Entry 6FU2 (X-ray diffraction, 2.71 A resolution); this record covers chains A and B of the 4 polymer chains in the assembly.

== Chain A (and B) ==
Molecule: ATP phosphoribosyltransferase regulatory subunit
Organism: Psychrobacter arcticus
Notes: chain B of this document is another copy of the same molecule, construct and numbering; everything in this record applies to it too
UniProt: Q4FTX3 (HISZ_PSYA2); numbering as in UniProt (aligned over 1-387)
Sequence (388 residues; numbered 0 to 387; the number before each row is that of its first residue; numbering starts at 0):
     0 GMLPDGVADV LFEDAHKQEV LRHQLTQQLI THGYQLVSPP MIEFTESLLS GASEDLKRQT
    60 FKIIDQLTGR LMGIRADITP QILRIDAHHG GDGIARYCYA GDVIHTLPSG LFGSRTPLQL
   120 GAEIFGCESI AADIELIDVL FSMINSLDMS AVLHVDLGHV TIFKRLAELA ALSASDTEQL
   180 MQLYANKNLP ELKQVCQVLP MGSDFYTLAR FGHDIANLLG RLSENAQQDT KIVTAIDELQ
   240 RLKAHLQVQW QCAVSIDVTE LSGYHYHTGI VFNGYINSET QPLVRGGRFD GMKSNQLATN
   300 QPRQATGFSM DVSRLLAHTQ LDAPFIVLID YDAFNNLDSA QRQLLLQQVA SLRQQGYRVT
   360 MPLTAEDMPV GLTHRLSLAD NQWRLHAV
Not modelled in the structure: 0, 290-300
Differences from the reference sequence: expression tag (0)

== Chain A / chain B interface ==
Contacting residue pairs - 127 pairs, chain A then chain B:
  Met1(A) - Phe43(B)
  Met1(A) - Ser46(B)
  Met1(A) - Arg83(B)
  Leu2(A) - Glu42(B)
  Leu2(A) - Phe43(B)
  Leu2(A) - Arg83(B)
  Pro3(A) - Phe43(B)
  Pro3(A) - Met71(B)  hydrophobic
  Asp4(A) - Leu66(B)
  Val6(A) - Pro39(B)  hydrophobic
  Val6(A) - Ile41(B)
  Ala7(A) - Pro39(B)
  Asp8(A) - Ser37(B)
  Asp8(A) - Pro38(B)
  Asp8(A) - Pro39(B)
  Asp8(A) - Arg83(B)  salt bridge
  Asp8(A) - Ile84(B)
  Val9(A) - Val36(B)
  Val9(A) - Ser37(B)  hydrogen bond (backbone-backbone)
  Leu10(A) - Leu35(B)
  Leu10(A) - Val36(B)  hydrophobic
  Leu10(A) - Ile84(B)  hydrophobic
  Leu10(A) - His88(B)
  Phe11(A) - Gln34(B)
  Phe11(A) - Leu35(B)  hydrogen bond (backbone-backbone)
  Phe11(A) - Val36(B)  hydrophobic
  Phe11(A) - His88(B)
  Phe11(A) - Tyr96(B)  hydrophobic
  Ala14(A) - Leu35(B)
  His15(A) - Gln26(B)
  His15(A) - Ile29(B)
  His15(A) - Leu35(B)
  Gln17(A) - Ser37(B)
  Glu18(A) - His22(B)  salt bridge
  Glu18(A) - Leu35(B)
  His22(A) - Glu18(B)  salt bridge
  His22(A) - His22(B)
  Gln26(A) - His15(B)
  Ile29(A) - Arg357(B)
  Thr30(A) - Arg352(B)  hydrogen bond (backbone-side chain)
  Thr30(A) - Tyr356(B)
  Thr30(A) - Arg357(B)
  Thr30(A) - Val358(B)  hydrogen bond (backbone-backbone)
  His31(A) - Arg352(B)  hydrogen bond
  His31(A) - Val358(B)
  Gly32(A) - Val358(B)
  Gly32(A) - Thr359(B)
  Gln34(A) - Phe11(B)
  Gln34(A) - Val369(B)
  Leu35(A) - Phe11(B)  hydrogen bond (backbone-backbone)
  Leu35(A) - Ala14(B)
  Leu35(A) - Glu18(B)
  Val36(A) - Val9(B)
  Val36(A) - Leu10(B)  hydrophobic
  Ser37(A) - Asp8(B)
  Ser37(A) - Val9(B)  hydrogen bond (backbone-backbone)
  Ser37(A) - Gln17(B)
  Pro38(A) - Asp8(B)
  Pro39(A) - Val6(B)  hydrophobic
  Pro39(A) - Ala7(B)
  Pro39(A) - Asp8(B)
  Met40(A) - Met40(B)  hydrophobic
  Met40(A) - Ile103(B)  hydrophobic
  Ile41(A) - Val6(B)
  Ile41(A) - Ile103(B)  hydrophobic
  Ile41(A) - Thr115(B)
  Glu42(A) - Leu2(B)
  Phe43(A) - Met1(B)
  Phe43(A) - Leu2(B)
  Phe43(A) - Pro3(B)
  Phe60(A) - Ile62(B)  hydrophobic
  Phe60(A) - Ile63(B)
  Phe60(A) - Met71(B)  hydrophobic
  Ile62(A) - Phe60(B)  hydrophobic
  Ile63(A) - Phe60(B)
  Asp64(A) - Arg114(B)  salt bridge
  Gln65(A) - Thr105(B)
  Gln65(A) - Leu106(B)
  Leu66(A) - Leu106(B)  hydrophobic
  Leu66(A) - Arg114(B)
  Met71(A) - Pro3(B)  hydrophobic
  Met71(A) - Phe60(B)  hydrophobic
  Ile73(A) - Ile73(B)  hydrophobic
  Arg83(A) - Leu2(B)
  Arg83(A) - Asp8(B)  salt bridge
  Ile84(A) - Asp8(B)
  His87(A) - Met1(B)
  His88(A) - Leu10(B)
  His88(A) - Phe11(B)
  Ile93(A) - Thr363(B)
  Ile93(A) - Asp366(B)
  Arg95(A) - Thr359(B)
  Arg95(A) - Met360(B)
  Arg95(A) - Leu362(B)
  Arg95(A) - Asp366(B)  salt bridge
  Ile103(A) - Met40(B)  hydrophobic
  Ile103(A) - Ile41(B)  hydrophobic
  Leu106(A) - Leu66(B)  hydrophobic
  Arg114(A) - Asp64(B)  salt bridge
  Arg114(A) - Leu66(B)
  Thr115(A) - Ile41(B)
  Ala130(A) - Leu362(B)
  Ala131(A) - Leu362(B)
  Glu134(A) - Met360(B)
  Glu134(A) - Leu362(B)
  Gln342(A) - Gln248(B)
  Arg352(A) - Thr30(B)  hydrogen bond (side chain-backbone)
  Arg352(A) - His31(B)  hydrogen bond
  Tyr356(A) - Thr30(B)
  Arg357(A) - Ile29(B)
  Arg357(A) - Thr30(B)
  Val358(A) - Thr30(B)  hydrogen bond (backbone-backbone)
  Val358(A) - His31(B)
  Val358(A) - Gly32(B)
  Thr359(A) - Gly32(B)
  Thr359(A) - Arg95(B)
  Met360(A) - Arg95(B)  hydrogen bond (backbone-side chain)
  Met360(A) - Glu134(B)
  Leu362(A) - Arg95(B)
  Leu362(A) - Ile123(B)  hydrophobic
  Leu362(A) - Cys126(B)  hydrophobic
  Leu362(A) - Ala130(B)
  Leu362(A) - Ala131(B)
  Leu362(A) - Glu134(B)
  Thr363(A) - Ile93(B)
  Asp366(A) - Ile93(B)
  Asp366(A) - Arg95(B)  salt bridge
Also at the interface, not in a pair above, chain A (73 interface residues in all): Val19, Arg21, Thr25, Lys61, Tyr96, Asp101, Pro107, Ile123, Cys126, Gly355, Pro361, Val369
Also at the interface, not in a pair above, chain B (72 interface residues in all): Arg21, Thr25, Lys61, Gln65, Asp101, Pro107, Gly355, Met367

== Overview ==
Chain A and chain B form an interface of 73 and 72 residues respectively, with 11 hydrogen bonds and 8 salt
bridges. Among the polar pairs are Asp8(A)-Arg83(B), Glu18(A)-His22(B) and Asp64(A)-Arg114(B).
Chain A and chain B are both ATP phosphoribosyltransferase regulatory subunit (Psychrobacter arcticus); the
structure, ATP phosphoribosyltransferase (HisZG ATPPRT) from Psychrobacter arcticus in complex with PRPP and
ATP, was determined by X-ray diffraction (same publication as 6FTT, 6FU7 and 6FUA).
